Entry 6WNO (X-ray diffraction, 3.35 A resolution); this record covers chains B and C of the 3 polymer chains in the assembly.

Chain B:
Protein: 243244 Fab heavy chain
Organism: Homo sapiens
Notes: fragment: human antibody Fab heavy chain; antibody fragment or engineered binder
Amino-acid sequence (235 residues; numbered 1 to 235; the number before each row is that of its first residue):
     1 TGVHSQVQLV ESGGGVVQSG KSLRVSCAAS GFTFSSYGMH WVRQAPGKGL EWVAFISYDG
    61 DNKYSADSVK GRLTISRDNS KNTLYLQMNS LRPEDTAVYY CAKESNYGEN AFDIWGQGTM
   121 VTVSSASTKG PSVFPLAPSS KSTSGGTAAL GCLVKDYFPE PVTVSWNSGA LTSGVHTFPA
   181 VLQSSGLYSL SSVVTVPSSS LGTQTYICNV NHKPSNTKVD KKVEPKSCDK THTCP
Disordered / not traced: 1-6, 142-146, 226-235
Disulfide bonds: C27-C101, C152-C208

Chain C:
Protein: 243244 Fab light chain
Organism: Homo sapiens
Notes: fragment: human antibody Fab light chain; antibody fragment or engineered binder
Amino-acid sequence (221 residues; row label = number of the first residue in the row):
     1 TGSWAQSALT QPRSVSGSPG QSVTISCTGT SSDVGFYNFV SWYQHHPGKA PKLIIYDVSE
    61 RPSGVPDRFS GSKSGNTASL SISGLQPEDE ADYYCCSYAG TYTFVFGSGT KVTVLGQPKA
   121 NPTVTLFPPS SEELQANKAT LVCLISDFYP GAVTVAWKAD SSPVKAGVET TTPSKQSNNK
   181 YAASSYLSLT PEQWKSHRSY SCQVTHEGST VEKTVAPTEC S
Disordered / not traced: 1-7, 218-221
Disulfide bonds: C27-C95, C143-C202

How chain B and chain C interact:
Pairs across the interface - 57 pairs, chain B then chain C:
  V42(B) with F106(C), hydrophobic
  Q44(B) with H45(C), hydrogen bond; Y94(C), hydrogen bond
  P46(B) with T172(C)
  G49(B) with Y94(C); S108(C)
  L50(B) with Y94(C); F106(C)
  E51(B) with F106(C)
  W52(B) with Y102(C); T103(C); F104(C); F106(C)
  Y64(B) with Y102(C), hydrophobic
  Y100(B) with H45(C), hydrogen bond; P51(C)
  Y107(B) with Y56(C), hydrophobic; P62(C); S63(C), hydrogen bond (side chain-backbone)
  E109(B) with F104(C)
  N110(B) with F39(C); F104(C)
  A111(B) with Y43(C); Y56(C), hydrophobic
  F112(B) with Y43(C), hydrogen bond (backbone-side chain); L53(C); F104(C), hydrophobic; F106(C), hydrophobic
  W115(B) with Y43(C); P51(C); F106(C), hydrophobic
  G116(B) with A50(C)
  F134(B) with E132(C); E133(C)
  P135(B) with S130(C), hydrogen bond (backbone-side chain)
  L136(B) with F127(C), hydrophobic
  A137(B) with F127(C)
  S139(B) with F127(C)
  S140(B) with T125(C)
  K141(B) with T123(C); T125(C)
  A149(B) with F127(C); L144(C), hydrophobic
  H176(B) with S174(C), hydrogen bond; K175(C); Q176(C); A182(C)
  F178(B) with L144(C), hydrophobic; S174(C); A182(C); A183(C); S184(C)
  V181(B) with T171(C)
  L182(B) with E169(C)
  L190(B) with Y186(C)
  S191(B) with Y186(C), hydrogen bond
  V193(B) with L144(C), hydrophobic
Interface residues without a listed pair, chain B (43 interface residues in all): F55, N62, S65, S105, D113, Q117, L153, P179, Q183, S184, S189, K221
Interface residues without a listed pair, chain C (40 interface residues in all): S41, G48, C96, V105, G107, A136, T140, V142

Summary:
43 residues of chain B and 40 residues of chain C are in contact; the contacts include 8 hydrogen bonds. Polar
pairs include Q44(B)-H45(C), Q44(B)-Y94(C) and Y100(B)-H45(C).
Here chain B is 243244 Fab heavy chain and chain C is 243244 Fab light chain, both from Homo sapiens. Entry
6WNO (Plasmodium vivax reticulocyte binding protein 2b (PvRBP2b) bound to human monoclonal antibody 243244)
was determined by X-ray diffraction, deposited together with 6WM9, 6WQO and 6WTY.
